PDB entry 3N95 | X-ray diffraction, 2.72 A resolution | chains C and E of the 3 polymer chains in the assembly

[Chain C]
Molecule: Maltose binding protein-CRFR2 alpha extracellular domain
Organism: Homo sapiens
Chain sequence (482 residues; each row starts with the number of its first residue; numbers below 1 keep their minus sign (Met-371 is residue -371)):
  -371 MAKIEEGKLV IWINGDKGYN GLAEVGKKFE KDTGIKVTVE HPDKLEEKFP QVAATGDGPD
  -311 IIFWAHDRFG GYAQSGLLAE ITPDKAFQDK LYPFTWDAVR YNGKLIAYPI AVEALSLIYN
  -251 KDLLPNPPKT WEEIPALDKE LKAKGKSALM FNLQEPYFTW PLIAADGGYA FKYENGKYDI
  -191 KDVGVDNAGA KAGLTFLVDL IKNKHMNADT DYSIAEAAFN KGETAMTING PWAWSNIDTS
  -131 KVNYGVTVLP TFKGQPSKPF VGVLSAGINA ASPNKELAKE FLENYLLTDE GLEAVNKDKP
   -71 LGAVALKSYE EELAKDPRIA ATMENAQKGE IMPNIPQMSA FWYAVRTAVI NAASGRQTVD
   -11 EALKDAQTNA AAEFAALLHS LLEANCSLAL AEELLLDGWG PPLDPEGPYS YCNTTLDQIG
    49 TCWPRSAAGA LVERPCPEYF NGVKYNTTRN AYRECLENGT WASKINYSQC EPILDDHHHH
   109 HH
Disordered / not traced: -371 to -370, 27-36, 103-110
Disulfides: Cys14-Cys50, Cys40-Cys83, Cys64-Cys98

[Chain E]
Molecule: Urocortin-2
UniProt: Q96RP3 (UCN2_HUMAN); residues 26-41 here correspond to UniProt positions 94-109 (UniProt number = residue number + 68)
Chain sequence (17 residues; numbered 26 to 42; the number before each row is that of its first residue):
    26 AAREQATTNA RILARVX
Differences from the reference sequence: amidation (42)
Modified positions: NH2 (amino group) at position 42

[Chain C / chain E interface]
Contacting residue pairs - 23 pairs, chain C then chain E:
  Glu-325(C) - Glu29(E)
  Gln-321(C) - Glu29(E)
  Ala-318(C) - Arg36(E)
  Ser-297(C) - Arg36(E)
  Gly-296(C) - Arg40(E)
  Leu-295(C) - Arg36(E)
  Gln46(C) - Val41(E)
  Ile47(C) - Leu38(E)  hydrophobic
  Phe68(C) - Asn34(E)  hydrogen bond (backbone-side chain)
  Asn69(C) - Gln30(E)
  Asn69(C) - Asn34(E)  hydrogen bond
  Asn69(C) - Ile37(E)
  Val71(C) - Gln30(E)
  Val71(C) - Ala31(E)
  Val71(C) - Asn34(E)
  Tyr73(C) - Asn34(E)  hydrogen bond
  Tyr73(C) - Leu38(E)
  Ser91(C) - Val41(E)
  Lys92(C) - Val41(E)
  Ile93(C) - Val41(E)  hydrogen bond (backbone-backbone)
  Ile93(C) - NH2_42(E)  hydrogen bond (backbone-backbone)
  Tyr95(C) - Leu38(E)
  Leu102(C) - Arg28(E)
Interface residues without a listed pair, chain C (20 interface residues in all): Pro-322, Gln-298, Pro100
Interface residues without a listed pair, chain E (13 interface residues in all): Thr33, Ala39

[Overview]
Chain C and chain E form an interface of 20 and 13 residues respectively, with 5 hydrogen bonds. Polar pairs
include Phe68(C)-Asn34(E), Asn69(C)-Asn34(E) and Tyr73(C)-Asn34(E).
Chain C is Maltose binding protein-CRFR2 alpha extracellular domain (Homo sapiens) and chain E is Urocortin-2;
the structure, Crystal structure of human CRFR2 alpha extracellular domain in complex with Urocortin 2, was
determined by X-ray diffraction.
